8XIJ - chain A; structure by electron microscopy, 3.37 A resolution.

== Chain A ==
Protein: GPI-anchored wall transfer protein 1
Organism: Saccharomyces cerevisiae
Notes: EC 2.3.-.-
UniProt: P47026 (GWT1_YEAST); numbering as in UniProt (aligned over 1-490)
Chain sequence (490 residues; numbered 1 to 490; the number before each row is that of its first residue):
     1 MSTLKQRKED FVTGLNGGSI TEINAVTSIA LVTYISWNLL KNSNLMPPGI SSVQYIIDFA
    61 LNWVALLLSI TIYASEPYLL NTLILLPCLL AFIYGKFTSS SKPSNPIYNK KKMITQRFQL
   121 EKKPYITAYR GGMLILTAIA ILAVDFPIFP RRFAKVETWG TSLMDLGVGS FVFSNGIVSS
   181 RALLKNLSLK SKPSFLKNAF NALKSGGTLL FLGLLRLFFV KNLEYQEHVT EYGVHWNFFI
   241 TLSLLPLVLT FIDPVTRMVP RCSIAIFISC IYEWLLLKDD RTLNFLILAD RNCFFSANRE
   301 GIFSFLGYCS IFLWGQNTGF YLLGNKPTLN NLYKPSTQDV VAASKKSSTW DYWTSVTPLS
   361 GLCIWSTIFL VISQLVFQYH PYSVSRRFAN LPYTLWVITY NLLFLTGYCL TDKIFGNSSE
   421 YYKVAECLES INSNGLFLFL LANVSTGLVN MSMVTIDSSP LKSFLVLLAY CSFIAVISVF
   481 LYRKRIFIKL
Disordered / not traced: 1-12, 101-106, 420-422
UniProt features mapped onto this chain:
  - mutagenesis: Lys8 (K8E: In gwt1-10; impairs the transport of detergent-resistant microdomain-associated membrane proteins TAT2 and FUR4), Trp63 to Val64 (In gwt1-20; temperature sensitive mutant that induces a delay in export of GPI-anchored proteins), Gly132 (G132R: Resistant to the drug 1-[4-butylbenzyl]isoquinoline (BIQ)), Leu209 (L209P: In gwt1-28; temperature sensitive mutant that induces a delay in export of GPI-anchored proteins; when associated with D-259), Val259 (V259D: In gwt1-28; temperature sensitive mutant that induces a delay in export of GPI-anchored proteins; when associated with P-209), Asn330 (N330S: In gwt1-16; temperature sensitive mutant that induces a delay in export of GPI-anchored proteins; when associated with P-362 and A-479), Leu362 (L362P: In gwt1-16; temperature sensitive mutant that induces a delay in export of GPI-anchored proteins; when associated with S-330 and A-479), Val397 (V397I: Resistant to the drug 1-[4-butylbenzyl]isoquinoline (BIQ)), Val479 (V479A: In gwt1-16; temperature sensitive mutant that induces a delay in export of GPI-anchored proteins; when associated with S-330 and P-362)
Residues lining bound ligands: Palmitoyl-CoA (PKZ): Thr27, Ala30, Glu121, Lys122, Lys123, Ile126, Thr127, Tyr129, Arg130, Met133, Leu136, Thr137, Ala140, Ile141, Leu163, Met164, Leu166, Gly167, Ser170, Phe171, Asn175, Val178, Arg181, Phe238, Phe239, Leu242, Leu323, Tyr400, Tyr408, Asn432, Gly435, Leu436, Phe439

== Overview ==
Ligands of chain A: Palmitoyl-CoA. From UniProt: 10 mutagenesis sites.
Chain A is GPI-anchored wall transfer protein 1 (Saccharomyces cerevisiae); the structure, Structure of
acyltransferase GWT1 bound to palmitoyl-CoA, was determined by electron microscopy (same publication as 8XIK).
